Entry 8AMX (electron microscopy, 2.55 A resolution); this record covers chains A and H of the 8 polymer chains in the assembly.

# Chain A (and H)
Molecule: Aquaporin-7
From: Homo sapiens
Notes: chain H of this document is another copy of the same molecule, construct and numbering; everything in this record applies to it too
UniProtKB: O14520 (AQP7_HUMAN); residues 1-342 here = UniProt positions 1-342
Sequence (342 residues; each row starts with the number of its first residue):
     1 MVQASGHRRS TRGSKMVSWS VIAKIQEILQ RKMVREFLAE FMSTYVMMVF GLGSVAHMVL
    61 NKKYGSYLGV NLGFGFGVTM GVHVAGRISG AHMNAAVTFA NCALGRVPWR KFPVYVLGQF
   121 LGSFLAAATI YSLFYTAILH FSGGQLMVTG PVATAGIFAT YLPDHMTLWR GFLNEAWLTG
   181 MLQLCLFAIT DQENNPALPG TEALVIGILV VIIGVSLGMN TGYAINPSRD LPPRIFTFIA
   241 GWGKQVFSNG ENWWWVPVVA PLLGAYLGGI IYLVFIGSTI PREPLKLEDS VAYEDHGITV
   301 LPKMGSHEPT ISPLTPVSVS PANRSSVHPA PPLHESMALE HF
Not modelled in the structure: 1-24, 278-342
Swiss-Prot annotation at these positions:
  - motif: N94 to A96 (NPA 1), N226 to S228 (NPA 2)
  - site: F74 (Selectivity filter), Y135 (Important for permeability to glycerol), Y223 (Selectivity filter), R229 (Selectivity filter)
  - modified residue: S20 (Phosphoserine)
Reported in the primary citation:
  - self-association interface (contacts with another copy of this molecule); pairs are residue here / residue on that copy: R35-F275 (hydrogen bond)

# Chain A / chain H interface
Contacting residue pairs - 6 pairs, chain A then chain H:
  F141(A) with P151(H)
  Q145(A) with M147(H)
  M147(A) with Q145(H)
  P151(A) with F141(H); V152(H), hydrophobic
  V152(A) with P151(H), hydrophobic

# In short
Chain A and chain H each contribute 5 residues to their interface. The paper reports a self-association
interface involving R35(A).
Chain A and chain H are both Aquaporin-7 (Homo sapiens); the structure, AQP7 dimer of tetramers_D4, was
determined by electron microscopy, deposited together with 8AMW.
